PDB entry 2C9N | X-ray diffraction, 3.30 A resolution | chains B and Z of the 4 polymer chains in the assembly

[Chain B]
Molecule: 11-nt DNA strand
Sequence (11 nucleotides; row label = number of the first residue in the row):
   106 CATGAGTCAG T

[Chain Z]
Name: BZLF1 trans-activator protein
Organism: Human herpesvirus 4
Notes: fragment: dna-binding and dimerization domain, residues 175-236
UniProtKB: P03206 (BZLF1_EBV); residues 175-236 here = UniProt positions 175-236
Chain sequence (63 residues; numbered 174 to 236; the number before each row is that of its first residue):
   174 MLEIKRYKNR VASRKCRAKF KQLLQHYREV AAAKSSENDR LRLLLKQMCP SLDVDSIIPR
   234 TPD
Unresolved in the structure: 174-177
UniProt features mapped onto this chain:
  - region: Lys-178 to Gln-195 (Basic motif), Leu-196 to Asp-228 (Leucine-zipper), Ser-229 to Asp-236 (Accessory activation domain)
  - site: Ser-186 (Recognition of methylation, required for disruption of latency), Arg-190 (Recognition of methylation)
  - modified residue: Ser-186 (Phosphoserine)
  - mutagenesis: Lys-178 to Tyr-180 (No effect on homodimerization. Complete loss of interaction with host CEBPA), Tyr-180 (Y180E: Complete loss of lytic replication and expression of late gene expression. Reduced capacity to interact with viral DNA and oriLyt), Arg-183 (R183E: Reduced capacity to interact with viral DNA and oriLyt), Ser-186 (S186A: Complete loss of expression of lytic cycle mRNAs/proteins from the methylated or demethylated form of the viral genome. Loss of binding to BRLF1 promoter ...), Arg-187 (R187K: Complete loss of lytic replication and expression of late gene expression. Reduced capacity to interact with viral DNA and oriLyt), Lys-188 (K188A: Complete loss of lytic replication and expression of late gene expression. Reduced capacity to interact with viral DNA and oriLyt), Ala-204 (A204D: No effect on homodimerization. Weakened interaction with host CEBPA), Ala-205 to Ala-206 (No effect on homodimerization. No effect on the interaction with host CEBPA), Leu-214 (L214R: Complete loss of homodimerization; when associated with R-218), Leu-218 (L218R: Complete loss of homodimerization; when associated with R-214)

[Interface between chain B and chain Z]
Pairs across the interface (13):
  DG109(B) / Lys-194(Z)  salt bridge to the phosphate
  DA110(B) / Arg-190(Z)  hydrogen bond to the base
  DG111(B) / Arg-183(Z)  phosphate contact
  DG111(B) / Arg-187(Z)  salt bridge to the phosphate
  DG111(B) / Arg-190(Z)  hydrogen bond to the base
  DT112(B) / Arg-179(Z)  phosphate contact
  DT112(B) / Asn-182(Z)  base contact
  DT112(B) / Arg-183(Z)  salt bridge to the phosphate
  DT112(B) / Ser-186(Z)  hydrogen bond to the base
  DT112(B) / Arg-190(Z)  base contact
  DC113(B) / Arg-179(Z)  salt bridge to the phosphate
  DC113(B) / Asn-182(Z)  hydrogen bond to the base
  DA114(B) / Asn-182(Z)  base contact

[Summary]
The interface between chain B and chain Z involves 6 residues on one side and 7 on the other, with 4 hydrogen
bonds and 4 salt bridges. Among the polar pairs are DA110(B)/Arg-190(Z), DG111(B)/Arg-190(Z) and
DT112(B)/Ser-186(Z). UniProt lists 12 mutagenesis sites on chain Z.
Chain B is an 11-nt DNA strand and chain Z is BZLF1 trans-activator protein (Human herpesvirus 4); the
structure, Structure of the Epstein-Barr virus ZEBRA protein at approximately 3. 5 Angstrom resolution, was
determined by X-ray diffraction, deposited together with 2C9L.
